Entry 7WQ4 (electron microscopy, 2.60 A resolution); this record covers chains A and N of the 6 polymer chains in the assembly.

# Chain A
Protein: Engineered Guanine nucleotide-binding protein G(q) subunit alpha
Source organism: Homo sapiens
Amino-acid sequence (361 residues; each row starts with the number of its first residue; note: 9 numbers in that range are skipped by the numbering (no residue carries them; nothing is unmodelled there); a row labelled like 56A-56Z holds insertion residues (56A, then the next letters in order)):
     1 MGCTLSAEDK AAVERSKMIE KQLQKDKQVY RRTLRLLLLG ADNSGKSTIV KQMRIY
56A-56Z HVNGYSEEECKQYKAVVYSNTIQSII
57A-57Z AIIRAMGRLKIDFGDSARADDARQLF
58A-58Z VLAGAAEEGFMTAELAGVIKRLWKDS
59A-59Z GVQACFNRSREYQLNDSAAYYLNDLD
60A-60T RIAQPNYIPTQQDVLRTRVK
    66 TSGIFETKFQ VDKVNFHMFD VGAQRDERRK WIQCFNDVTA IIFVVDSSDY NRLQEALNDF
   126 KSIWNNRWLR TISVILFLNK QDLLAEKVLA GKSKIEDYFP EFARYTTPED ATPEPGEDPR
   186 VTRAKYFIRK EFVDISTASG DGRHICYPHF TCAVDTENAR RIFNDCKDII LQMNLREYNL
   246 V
Not modelled in the structure: 1-3, 56A-56Z, 57A-57Z, 58A-58Z, 59A-59Z, 60A-60T

# Chain N
Protein: Nb35
Source organism: Lama glama
Amino-acid sequence (134 residues; each row starts with the number of its first residue):
     1 QVQLQESGGG LVQPGGSLRL SCAASGFTFS NYKMNWVRQA PGKGLEWVSD ISQSGASISY
    61 TGSVKGRFTI SRDNAKNTLY LQMNSLKPED TAVYYCARCP APFTRDCFDV TSTTYAYRGQ
   121 GTQVTVSSHH HHHH
Not modelled in the structure: 129-134
Disulfide bonds: Cys22-Cys96, Cys99-Cys107

# How chain A and chain N interact
Residue-residue contacts (23):
  Arg90(A) with Thr114(N)
  Asp91(A) with Asp109(N); Ser112(N)
  Glu92(A) with Asp109(N)
  Arg93(A) with Asp109(N), hydrogen bond (backbone-side chain)
  Arg94(A) with Pro100(N); Asp109(N), salt bridge; Tyr115(N)
  Gln119(A) with Trp47(N); Thr61(N)
  Asn123(A) with Trp47(N)
  Ser127(A) with Asp106(N); Phe108(N)
  Asn130(A) with Arg105(N), hydrogen bond; Asp106(N)
  Asn131(A) with Asp106(N); Phe108(N)
  Arg132(A) with Asp106(N)
  Tyr163(A) with Gly62(N); Ser63(N)
  Pro165(A) with Gly62(N)
  Glu166(A) with Lys65(N), salt bridge
  Ser204(A) with Arg105(N), hydrogen bond
Interface residues without a listed pair, chain A (17 interface residues in all): Lys126, Ile128
Interface residues without a listed pair, chain N (14 interface residues in all): Ser59

# In short
17 residues of chain A and 14 residues of chain N are in contact; the contacts include 3 hydrogen bonds and 2
salt bridges. Among the polar pairs are Arg94(A)-Asp109(N), Glu166(A)-Lys65(N) and Arg93(A)-Asp109(N).
Here chain A is Engineered Guanine nucleotide-binding protein G(q) subunit alpha (Homo sapiens) and chain N is
Nb35 (Lama glama). Entry 7WQ4 (Galanin-bound galanin receptor 2 in complex with Gq) was determined by electron
microscopy together with 7WQ3 from the same study.
